PDB entry 6YWE | electron microscopy, 2.99 A resolution | chains A and J of the 84 polymer chains in the assembly

[Chain A]
Molecule: 23S rRNA
From: Neurospora crassa
Sequence (3464 nucleotides; row label = number of the first residue in the row; note: 28 numbers in that range are skipped by the numbering (no residue carries them; nothing is unmodelled there); a row labelled like 1655A-1655Z holds insertion residues (1655A, then the next letters in order)):
     1 AAAUGUAAUG GAUAUAAAGC UUAUGUUUAU AUAUAUAGAC AUAUAUAAGU AUAUAAAGAG
    61 ACUACUACCA AUAGCUACAC UAUGUAUUAA GGAGAGUAUA ACUUAAUUUA UGUUUAUGAU
   121 UUUAUCAUAC CCCUAAAAAU GACACCGAGG AGCAAGGGUC GGGUUAGCAU CCUGGUUCGU
   181 ACACCUUGGU GACCUAGGCU AGUACCAGGU CCCCCUCUAA GGGACUUGUC CCCCUCUAAG
   241 GGACUUGCGU CGGUCCUAUC CUAGGCCGAA UAGGUGAAUA AAUACUUACG GACGGCCUUG
   301 GUCUGUCCUA GAGGUUAUCA ACAUAUGAAC UCUUAGAGAA AUUACUUAAU AAACGAAGUG
   361 AAUUGAAAUA UCUUAUUAAC UUCAGGAAAA GAAAUCAAAC GAGAUUCUAU GAUUAGUGUG
   421 AACGAAAAUA GAGCAGCCUA UUAAAAUAAG UAAAAUGGCU UUAAAGCUGU UUGAAUAUUG
   481 UGGGGAACCU UCCUCAAAGG CUAAAUAUAA UACAUGAGUU ACAGAGAAAA GUACCGUGAG
   541 GGAAAGCUUU GAAAUAGUAG UUUUAUAAGC AGCUCAAGCA AUAAGAAAGC GAGAGCGUAC
   601 CUUUUGCAUA AUGGGUCACC AAGUUAAUUU UAGAUGCGAG CGAAUUUAUU UAUGUUUUUA
   661 CUGAUUAAAC AAUAUAAUGA AUCAUAAUUA UUUUUGUAAC GAGUAUUAGU AUUAAAUCUU
   721 AAUUUAAUAU UAGUAUAAGU UUUCAGUAUG GCGGCUACAU AGCAUAAUCU AUGCAGCCAG
   781 CCAAUAAUUG GAUUUCCAAU CCAAUUUCGG UAAUAAAUAG AUGUGCAUAG UUAAACCGAU
   841 CAUUAAAAUA AUGAAUAGUG UCUAAAGUUA GACCCGAAGC CUGGUGAUCU UACUAUAGUC
   901 AGGACUAUAA AGGUCCGAAC GGGUUAUCGU UGCAAAGAUA UCCGAAGAAC UAUGGUAAGC
   961 GAGUGAAAGA CAACACUGAC UAGGAUAGCU GGUUUUCUGC GAAACCUAUA AUAGUAGGCA
  1021 AUUUAAGUAA CAUCUUAGUA GGUACAGAAC UUAAUCUCAG ACAAGAUGUA GAUUUUCAUA
  1081 CCUAUGUUUA GGUAUGAAAU GCAUUUUUUU UUGUAUACAU CGGGGGAUCG UGAAGAUUUU
  1141 AUCGGUGAGU AUGUAGACUC GGAAUGACAA AGAUGAAUCU UGAAUAAUCA GACAUAGAAU
  1201 GAUAAGGUUG UAUGUCAAAA GGGAAACAGC CCAGAACAAG AGUUAAGGUU CCAAAAUUAU
  1261 UAUUAAGUGA AAUAAAGAAA GUUUUUAUAU AAGUCGACAA GAAGAUGGGC UUGGAAGCAG
  1321 CCAUAAUUUA AAGAUCUCGU AACAGAGCAC UUGUUAAAUC UUAAAAGCAU CGAAAAUUUA
  1381 ACGGAUCUAA AUAAUAUACC GAAACCUUGU CCAUAUGUAA CAUUAGUAAU AAUAUGCUAU
  1441 UAAUGUUAUU UGAUGGGGUA GCAGAACGUU GAGUGAAUCU UAGAUUUUUU UUUUAUAACU
  1501 AAAUAUAGAU GAUAACUCAA GUGAGAAUGG UGACAUGAGU AACAAAAAAG AGUUUAAGGU
  1561 ACCUAAAAGG UAUCUUAGAG UCUCGCCUAA AGCUUAUGGC UACGUCAAGU AACGGCCUCU
  1621 AAGUUUAUAA UCUGAAGAUU AUGACGAUGA GAAAA
1655A-1655Z UAACGCGCAGAAGUGCGCUGCUUUGA
1656A-1656B UA
  1676 CUU
  1687 AUGGUACCAA CAUUUAAAAG UGAAAAUUGU GCAGGAAGGA UCAGUAUCCU UUCAUUCUUA
  1747 UGUGGGGGAG UGGACAAAAC UGAACAGAGU GUAUCUGAAC ACAGAUGAGU CCACACCCCC
  1807 CCCCAUGUAA UGAAUGAAUG ACAAACCGUA CCUAGAAUCU GAAACAAGUA AGCUAGUAGA
  1867 GAAUACGAAG GCGUGAAUGA GAUAACAAUC AUAAAGGAAC UCGGCAAACU AACUACCGUA
  1927 ACUUAGGGAU AAGGAGAGCU CAUUAGUCUC GAUUAAUACG AGUAAAAAGG AAGAAGCAUG
  1987 GAAUAUUGUU GUACGACUGU UUAAUUAAAA CAAAGCACUU UGCAAAAAGA CGAUAAGUCU
  2047 AAGUAUUGAG UGUGAUUUCU GCCCGAUGCC GGCUGGUUAA CGAAUUUUCU AAAUUGAAAA
  2107 AAAAUUUGGU UUCAGAGGAA CCCCCGGUUA AUGGCGGCCU UAGCGUGAGG GUCCUAAGGU
  2167 AGCGAAAUGC CUUGGCCGUU AAAUGCGGUC UUGCAUGAAU GAUGUAACGA UACAACAGCU
  2227 GUCUCUAUGA UUGACUCAGU GAAAUUGGAA UAACUGUGCA GAUACAGUUU ACCUCUAGUU
  2287 AGACGAGAAG ACCCUAUGCA GCUUUACUGU UACUAAUUAU UGAAUACGAU UCUGAAAAUU
  2347 UCCAGUGUAA AAGGUAAUCG AUAAGAUAUA AUUGAAACAC CUUUAUUUUU CUAUCGUAUU
  2407 AUUAAACCUU AAAUUAAGGA ACAAUUGUUA GAAGACAGUU UAUGCGGGGC ACAGGCCCCA
  2467 UAAAGAGUAA AUGGGUGUGU CUAAAAUUUA UAAAUUUAUG UUUGCAAUUU UUUAUAGUGA
  2527 UUAUAUAUCA AAUCAUCUUU AUGCUAUUCA UAGAGUGUAU UUAUUAUAUU CCUUGGGUAC
  2587 AGUAUAAAAA UUAUAUAUGU AUUAAUUUAC AUAUAUUUUU UCUAAGAAAU UAGGUAAGAU
  2647 UUUGUUUAUA GAGAAAUUAG AUGUAAAAAA AAAAUCUUAU GAGGGCGGUA UUUAAUAAUC
  2707 CGCUUCUAAU AUUUUUUUGU AGUUAUUAUU AUAAAUUUAA UAAUAAUCAU GUUUAUUACU
  2767 UAAAAAGCUU AAUGGCUUAA UCUUGCCUUA CUGUUUGAUU AACAACAAAU CUUACAGUCG
  2827 CGUAAGCGGG GCAUAGGAUC ACAAGAUACA AAAAGGAAAG AUCUUGGAUU UUUGGAAAAG
  2887 CUACGCUAGG GAUAACAGGC UAAUUUGCGC AAGAGUGUAC AAAAUGAGUG CGCGGUUUGG
  2947 CACCUCGAUG UCGGCUUGAC UAAUCCUCAU GGAUGCAGAA ACUAUGUAGG GUACGACUGU
  3007 UCGUCGAUUA AAAAGUUACA UGAGCUGGGU UAAAUACGUC GUGAGACAGU AUGGUUUCUA
  3067 UCUUCUAGAG GGAAUUAGAA UAUAAUAAGG AUUAACCUUU GUACGAAAGG AACAUGGGGU
  3127 ACUAUUGUUA UACCUAGUUG UAUAACAGUU UUAUUAACCU CUGGUUUACC UGUUGUUUAU
  3187 GUGCCUUAUA UUAAUUUCAU GUGUGAUGCU CCGCAAGGAU AUUACAGGGA UGUUACCGUC
  3247 ACUUGAGUAA AUACAAUAGC AUAAGCAUGG CAGGAAAGCU AAGUUAGUCA AAAAUAAGUG
  3307 CUGAAAGCAU AUAGGCACGA AAUUUACCUU AAGAUAUUUC UUAAAUAUAC GUAAGAAAAU
  3367 AUUACGUUAA UAGGCUUAGU UUGUAAUAAU CUAGAGAUUU UAAGGAACUA AGUACUAAUU
  3427 UUAUAAAAAA CUGAAUGAUU AAUAUAUCUU ACAUUUUC
Disordered / not traced: 1-4, 35-40, 121-309, 646-817, 1084-1089, 1433-1437, 1655A-1655Z, 1656A-1656B, 1687, 1728-1828, 1959-1963, 2493-2504, 2525-2528, 2561-2576, 2695-2703, 2738-2743, 2952-2957, 3135-3148, 3194-3231, 3460-3464
Bound ions: K+ site 1 near A105 (its only coordinating residue here); K+ site 2: A312 (shared with 1 residue of chain Q); Mg2+ site 1 near A328 (its only coordinating residue here); Mg2+ site 2 near A335 (its only coordinating residue here); Mg2+ site 3: A335, G336; K+ site 3: A367, U369; Mg2+ site 4 near G411 (its only coordinating residue here); K+ site 4 near A415 (its only coordinating residue here); Mg2+ site 5: A453, G466; Mg2+ site 6 near A453 (its only coordinating residue here); Mg2+ site 7 near A465 (its only coordinating residue here); Mg2+ site 8: A486, A2859; 102 more Mg2+ sites not listed; 34 more K+ sites not listed
Small-molecule neighbours:
  - NAD (nicotinamide-adenine-dinucleotide): A2755, G2757, U2759, U2760
  - spermine (SPM): U1249, U1250, C1251, A1270, A1271, C1382, G1383, G1384, U1392
What the authors report for this chain:
  - binding site for tRNA P/E state: C2348, A2381, G2873, A2874

[Chain J]
Molecule: Ribosomal protein L15
From: Neurospora crassa
UniProtKB: A0A0B0DM93 (A0A0B0DM93_NEUCS); numbering as in UniProt (aligned over 1-312)
Sequence (312 residues; each row starts with the number of its first residue):
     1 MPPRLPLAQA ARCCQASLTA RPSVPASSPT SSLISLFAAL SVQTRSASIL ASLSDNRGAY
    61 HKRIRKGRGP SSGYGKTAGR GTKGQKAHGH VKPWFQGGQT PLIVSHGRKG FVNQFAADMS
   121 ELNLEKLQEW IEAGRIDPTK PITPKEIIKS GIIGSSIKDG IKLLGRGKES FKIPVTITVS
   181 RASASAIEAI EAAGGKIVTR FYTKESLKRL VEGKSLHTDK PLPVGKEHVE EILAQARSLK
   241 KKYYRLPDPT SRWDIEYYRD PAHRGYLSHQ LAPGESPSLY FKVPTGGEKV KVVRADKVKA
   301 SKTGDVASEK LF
Disordered / not traced: 1-46, 290-312
Bound ions: Mg2+: Gly79 (shared with C1462(A) of chain A)

[How chain A and chain J interact]
Pairs across the interface (212):
  G365(A) - Lys92(J)  hydrogen bond to the phosphate
  A366(A) - Lys92(J)  phosphate contact
  A366(A) - Trp94(J)  phosphate contact
  A367(A) - Gln85(J)  hydrogen bond to the base
  A367(A) - Trp94(J)  phosphate contact
  A367(A) - Phe95(J)  base contact
  A399(A) - Pro247(J)  sugar contact
  A399(A) - Asp248(J)  sugar contact
  A399(A) - Thr250(J)  hydrogen bond to the sugar
  C400(A) - Arg209(J)  hydrogen bond to the base
  C400(A) - Arg245(J)  salt bridge to the phosphate
  C400(A) - Pro247(J)  phosphate contact
  C400(A) - Asp248(J)  hydrogen bond to the phosphate
  G401(A) - Arg209(J)  sugar contact
  G401(A) - Lys242(J)  salt bridge to the phosphate
  G401(A) - Tyr244(J)  phosphate contact
  G401(A) - Arg245(J)  phosphate contact
  A402(A) - Tyr244(J)  hydrogen bond to the phosphate
  A415(A) - Gln114(J)  phosphate contact
  A421(A) - Trp94(J)  hydrogen bond to the phosphate
  A422(A) - Trp94(J)  hydrogen bond to the phosphate
  U602(A) - Lys76(J)  salt bridge to the phosphate
  U603(A) - Lys76(J)  salt bridge to the phosphate
  U603(A) - Lys83(J)  hydrogen bond to the phosphate
  U604(A) - Lys83(J)  salt bridge to the phosphate
  G623(A) - Lys66(J)  sugar contact
  G623(A) - Arg68(J)  salt bridge to the phosphate
  G623(A) - Thr77(J)  base contact
  G623(A) - Ala78(J)  base contact
  G623(A) - Arg80(J)  hydrogen bond to the base
  A632(A) - His61(J)  base contact
  G633(A) - Gly58(J)  hydrogen bond to the sugar
  G633(A) - Ala59(J)  hydrogen bond to the base
  G633(A) - His61(J)  base contact
  A634(A) - Asn56(J)  hydrogen bond to the sugar
  A634(A) - Gly58(J)  sugar contact
  A634(A) - Ala59(J)  sugar contact
  U635(A) - Asn56(J)  sugar contact
  A639(A) - Lys126(J)  hydrogen bond to the sugar
  G640(A) - Trp130(J)  phosphate contact
  G640(A) - Arg135(J)  salt bridge to the phosphate
  G640(A) - Gly151(J)  phosphate contact
  G640(A) - Gly154(J)  base contact
  G640(A) - Ser155(J)  hydrogen bond to the base
  C641(A) - Ser155(J)  hydrogen bond to the base
  G642(A) - Ser155(J)  base contact
  A821(A) - Lys145(J)  salt bridge to the phosphate
  A821(A) - Lys149(J)  salt bridge to the phosphate
  A821(A) - Val211(J)  sugar contact
  A821(A) - Glu212(J)  phosphate contact
  U822(A) - Val211(J)  phosphate contact
  U822(A) - Glu212(J)  phosphate contact
  G825(A) - Ser155(J)  hydrogen bond to the base
  C826(A) - Ser155(J)  hydrogen bond to the base
  C826(A) - Ser156(J)  base contact
  A827(A) - Ile153(J)  base contact
  A827(A) - Gly154(J)  base contact
  A827(A) - Ser156(J)  base contact
  U828(A) - Lys126(J)  base contact
  U828(A) - Ile153(J)  hydrogen bond to the base
  U828(A) - Lys158(J)  hydrogen bond to the base
  A829(A) - Glu121(J)  hydrogen bond to the sugar
  A829(A) - Asn123(J)  hydrogen bond to the base
  A829(A) - Leu164(J)  base contact
  A829(A) - Arg166(J)  salt bridge to the phosphate
  A833(A) - Lys109(J)  salt bridge to the phosphate
  A833(A) - Gly110(J)  sugar contact
  A833(A) - Phe111(J)  hydrogen bond to the sugar
  A834(A) - Phe111(J)  sugar contact
  A834(A) - Asn113(J)  hydrogen bond to the sugar
  A835(A) - Asn113(J)  sugar contact
  A835(A) - Ala116(J)  sugar contact
  C836(A) - Arg181(J)  salt bridge to the phosphate
  C836(A) - Trp253(J)  sugar contact
  C837(A) - Lys162(J)  salt bridge to the phosphate
  C837(A) - Arg181(J)  salt bridge to the phosphate
  C837(A) - Tyr257(J)  hydrogen bond to the phosphate
  C837(A) - His263(J)  salt bridge to the phosphate
  G838(A) - Glu121(J)  hydrogen bond to the base
  G838(A) - Lys162(J)  salt bridge to the phosphate
  G838(A) - Leu164(J)  base contact
  G838(A) - Ser183(J)  phosphate contact
  G838(A) - Ala184(J)  hydrogen bond to the phosphate
  A839(A) - Leu164(J)  phosphate contact
  A839(A) - Gly165(J)  hydrogen bond to the phosphate
  A839(A) - Arg166(J)  hydrogen bond to the base
  A839(A) - Ser183(J)  hydrogen bond to the phosphate
  A839(A) - Ser185(J)  hydrogen bond to the phosphate
  U840(A) - Lys168(J)  salt bridge to the phosphate
  U863(A) - Ala59(J)  base contact
  U863(A) - Tyr60(J)  sugar contact
  U863(A) - His61(J)  hydrogen bond to the base
  A864(A) - His61(J)  sugar contact
  A864(A) - Lys62(J)  hydrogen bond to the sugar
  A864(A) - Arg63(J)  phosphate contact
  A865(A) - Lys62(J)  sugar contact
  A865(A) - Arg63(J)  phosphate contact
  A865(A) - Ile64(J)  hydrogen bond to the phosphate
  A866(A) - Lys66(J)  salt bridge to the phosphate
  U868(A) - His90(J)  salt bridge to the phosphate
  U868(A) - Pro93(J)  phosphate contact
  U869(A) - His90(J)  salt bridge to the phosphate
  U869(A) - Pro93(J)  phosphate contact
  C873(A) - Arg80(J)  salt bridge to the phosphate
  C873(A) - Ala87(J)  hydrogen bond to the base
  G988(A) - Gln85(J)  hydrogen bond to the sugar
  G988(A) - His88(J)  phosphate contact
  C989(A) - Lys83(J)  phosphate contact
  C989(A) - Gly84(J)  phosphate contact
  C989(A) - Gln85(J)  phosphate contact
  C989(A) - His88(J)  salt bridge to the phosphate
  U990(A) - Lys83(J)  salt bridge to the phosphate
  U990(A) - His88(J)  salt bridge to the phosphate
  G991(A) - Lys83(J)  salt bridge to the phosphate
  G991(A) - His88(J)  base contact
  U993(A) - Gly67(J)  hydrogen bond to the sugar
  U993(A) - Lys76(J)  hydrogen bond to the base
  U993(A) - Thr77(J)  base contact
  U994(A) - Gly67(J)  phosphate contact
  U994(A) - Arg68(J)  hydrogen bond to the phosphate
  U994(A) - Gly69(J)  hydrogen bond to the phosphate
  U994(A) - Gly75(J)  phosphate contact
  U994(A) - Lys76(J)  phosphate contact
  U995(A) - Arg68(J)  base contact
  U995(A) - Gly69(J)  phosphate contact
  U995(A) - Pro70(J)  phosphate contact
  U996(A) - Pro70(J)  phosphate contact
  U996(A) - Ser71(J)  hydrogen bond to the phosphate
  U996(A) - Ser72(J)  base contact
  C997(A) - Ser71(J)  hydrogen bond to the phosphate
  A1008(A) - Gln99(J)  hydrogen bond to the sugar
  U1009(A) - Gly97(J)  hydrogen bond to the sugar
  U1009(A) - Gly98(J)  sugar contact
  G1014(A) - Gln85(J)  hydrogen bond to the sugar
  G1014(A) - Gly97(J)  hydrogen bond to the base
  U1015(A) - Gly84(J)  phosphate contact
  U1015(A) - Gln85(J)  hydrogen bond to the phosphate
  U1015(A) - Lys86(J)  hydrogen bond to the phosphate
  U1015(A) - Val91(J)  phosphate contact
  U1015(A) - Phe95(J)  sugar contact
  U1015(A) - Gly97(J)  base contact
  A1016(A) - Lys86(J)  salt bridge to the phosphate
  A1016(A) - Phe95(J)  sugar contact
  A1016(A) - Gln96(J)  sugar contact
  A1016(A) - Gly97(J)  sugar contact
  A1187(A) - Gly81(J)  phosphate contact
  A1187(A) - Lys86(J)  salt bridge to the phosphate
  U1188(A) - Gly81(J)  phosphate contact
  U1188(A) - Thr82(J)  hydrogen bond to the phosphate
  A1460(A) - Thr77(J)  phosphate contact
  A1460(A) - Gly81(J)  sugar contact
  G1461(A) - Thr77(J)  hydrogen bond to the phosphate
  G1461(A) - Gly79(J)  hydrogen bond to the phosphate
  G1461(A) - Arg80(J)  hydrogen bond to the phosphate
  G1461(A) - Gly81(J)  hydrogen bond to the phosphate
  C1462(A) - Tyr74(J)  phosphate contact
  C1462(A) - Gly79(J)  phosphate contact
  A1463(A) - Tyr74(J)  hydrogen bond to the phosphate
  G1464(A) - Lys62(J)  hydrogen bond to the base
  A1465(A) - Arg57(J)  salt bridge to the phosphate
  A1465(A) - Lys62(J)  phosphate contact
  A1466(A) - Arg57(J)  salt bridge to the phosphate
  G1473(A) - Leu50(J)  base contact
  U1474(A) - Ser48(J)  hydrogen bond to the sugar
  U1474(A) - Leu50(J)  sugar contact
  U1474(A) - Ala51(J)  base contact
  A1515(A) - Ala51(J)  base contact
  C1516(A) - Ala51(J)  sugar contact
  C1516(A) - Leu53(J)  sugar contact
  U1517(A) - Leu53(J)  sugar contact
  U1517(A) - Ser54(J)  sugar contact
  U1517(A) - Tyr60(J)  phosphate contact
  C1518(A) - Tyr60(J)  hydrogen bond to the phosphate
  U1522(A) - Arg63(J)  hydrogen bond to the base
  U1522(A) - Arg65(J)  base contact
  G1523(A) - Arg65(J)  salt bridge to the phosphate
  G1523(A) - Arg68(J)  salt bridge to the phosphate
  A2106(A) - Pro284(J)  phosphate contact
  A2106(A) - Thr285(J)  hydrogen bond to the phosphate
  A2107(A) - Lys282(J)  salt bridge to the phosphate
  A2108(A) - Tyr280(J)  hydrogen bond to the phosphate
  A2811(A) - Gln99(J)  hydrogen bond to the base
  C2812(A) - Gln99(J)  base contact
  C2812(A) - Leu102(J)  sugar contact
  A2813(A) - Leu102(J)  sugar contact
  A2813(A) - His106(J)  hydrogen bond to the sugar
  A2814(A) - His106(J)  sugar contact
  A2844(A) - Ser105(J)  hydrogen bond to the sugar
  U2845(A) - Val104(J)  hydrogen bond to the sugar
  U2845(A) - Ser105(J)  sugar contact
  C2855(A) - Phe111(J)  base contact
  A2856(A) - Asn113(J)  sugar contact
  A2856(A) - Phe115(J)  sugar contact
  A2857(A) - Phe115(J)  sugar contact
  A2858(A) - Phe115(J)  sugar contact
  A2860(A) - Thr250(J)  phosphate contact
  A2860(A) - Ser251(J)  phosphate contact
  A2860(A) - Arg252(J)  phosphate contact
  G2861(A) - Ser251(J)  phosphate contact
  G2861(A) - Arg252(J)  hydrogen bond to the phosphate
  G2862(A) - Arg252(J)  salt bridge to the phosphate
  G2866(A) - Phe111(J)  base contact
  A2867(A) - Gly110(J)  hydrogen bond to the phosphate
  A2867(A) - Phe111(J)  sugar contact
  U2868(A) - Arg108(J)  phosphate contact
  U2868(A) - Lys109(J)  phosphate contact
  U2868(A) - Gly110(J)  hydrogen bond to the phosphate
  C2869(A) - Lys109(J)  phosphate contact
  G2880(A) - Gln99(J)  base contact
  G2880(A) - Thr100(J)  hydrogen bond to the sugar
  G2881(A) - Thr100(J)  hydrogen bond to the base
  G2881(A) - Ser105(J)  base contact
Interface residues without a listed pair, chain A (107 interface residues in all): A398, G416, G823, G830, C862, U998, A1520, A2105, C2846, A2898
Interface residues without a listed pair, chain J (110 interface residues in all): Ser52, Asp55, Gly89, Gly107, Ile152, Thr203, Glu205, Leu246, Val283, Lys289

[Overview]
107 residues of chain A face 110 of chain J across their interface; the contacts include 69 hydrogen bonds and
33 salt bridges. Among the polar pairs are A367(A)-Gln85(J), C400(A)-Arg209(J) and G623(A)-Arg80(J). Ligands
of chain A: spermine and NAD. The paper reports a binding site for tRNA P/E state at C2348(A), A2381(A) and
G2873(A) among others.
Chain A is 23S rRNA and chain J is Ribosomal protein L15, both from Neurospora crassa; the structure, The
structure of the mitoribosome from Neurospora crassa in the P/E tRNA bound state, was determined by electron
microscopy together with 6YW5, 6YWS, 6YWV, 6YWX and 6YWY from the same study.
